PDB entry 1R5U | X-ray diffraction, 4.50 A resolution (low resolution: residue-level contacts below are approximate; hydrogen-bond / salt-bridge calls are withheld) | chains A and H of the 11 polymer chains in the assembly

Chain A:
Name: DNA-directed RNA polymerase II largest subunit
Source organism: Saccharomyces cerevisiae
Notes: EC 2.7.7.6
Reference sequence: P04050 (RPB1_YEAST); residue numbers follow UniProt; this construct covers 1-1733
Amino-acid sequence (1733 residues; numbered 1 to 1733; the number before each row is that of its first residue):
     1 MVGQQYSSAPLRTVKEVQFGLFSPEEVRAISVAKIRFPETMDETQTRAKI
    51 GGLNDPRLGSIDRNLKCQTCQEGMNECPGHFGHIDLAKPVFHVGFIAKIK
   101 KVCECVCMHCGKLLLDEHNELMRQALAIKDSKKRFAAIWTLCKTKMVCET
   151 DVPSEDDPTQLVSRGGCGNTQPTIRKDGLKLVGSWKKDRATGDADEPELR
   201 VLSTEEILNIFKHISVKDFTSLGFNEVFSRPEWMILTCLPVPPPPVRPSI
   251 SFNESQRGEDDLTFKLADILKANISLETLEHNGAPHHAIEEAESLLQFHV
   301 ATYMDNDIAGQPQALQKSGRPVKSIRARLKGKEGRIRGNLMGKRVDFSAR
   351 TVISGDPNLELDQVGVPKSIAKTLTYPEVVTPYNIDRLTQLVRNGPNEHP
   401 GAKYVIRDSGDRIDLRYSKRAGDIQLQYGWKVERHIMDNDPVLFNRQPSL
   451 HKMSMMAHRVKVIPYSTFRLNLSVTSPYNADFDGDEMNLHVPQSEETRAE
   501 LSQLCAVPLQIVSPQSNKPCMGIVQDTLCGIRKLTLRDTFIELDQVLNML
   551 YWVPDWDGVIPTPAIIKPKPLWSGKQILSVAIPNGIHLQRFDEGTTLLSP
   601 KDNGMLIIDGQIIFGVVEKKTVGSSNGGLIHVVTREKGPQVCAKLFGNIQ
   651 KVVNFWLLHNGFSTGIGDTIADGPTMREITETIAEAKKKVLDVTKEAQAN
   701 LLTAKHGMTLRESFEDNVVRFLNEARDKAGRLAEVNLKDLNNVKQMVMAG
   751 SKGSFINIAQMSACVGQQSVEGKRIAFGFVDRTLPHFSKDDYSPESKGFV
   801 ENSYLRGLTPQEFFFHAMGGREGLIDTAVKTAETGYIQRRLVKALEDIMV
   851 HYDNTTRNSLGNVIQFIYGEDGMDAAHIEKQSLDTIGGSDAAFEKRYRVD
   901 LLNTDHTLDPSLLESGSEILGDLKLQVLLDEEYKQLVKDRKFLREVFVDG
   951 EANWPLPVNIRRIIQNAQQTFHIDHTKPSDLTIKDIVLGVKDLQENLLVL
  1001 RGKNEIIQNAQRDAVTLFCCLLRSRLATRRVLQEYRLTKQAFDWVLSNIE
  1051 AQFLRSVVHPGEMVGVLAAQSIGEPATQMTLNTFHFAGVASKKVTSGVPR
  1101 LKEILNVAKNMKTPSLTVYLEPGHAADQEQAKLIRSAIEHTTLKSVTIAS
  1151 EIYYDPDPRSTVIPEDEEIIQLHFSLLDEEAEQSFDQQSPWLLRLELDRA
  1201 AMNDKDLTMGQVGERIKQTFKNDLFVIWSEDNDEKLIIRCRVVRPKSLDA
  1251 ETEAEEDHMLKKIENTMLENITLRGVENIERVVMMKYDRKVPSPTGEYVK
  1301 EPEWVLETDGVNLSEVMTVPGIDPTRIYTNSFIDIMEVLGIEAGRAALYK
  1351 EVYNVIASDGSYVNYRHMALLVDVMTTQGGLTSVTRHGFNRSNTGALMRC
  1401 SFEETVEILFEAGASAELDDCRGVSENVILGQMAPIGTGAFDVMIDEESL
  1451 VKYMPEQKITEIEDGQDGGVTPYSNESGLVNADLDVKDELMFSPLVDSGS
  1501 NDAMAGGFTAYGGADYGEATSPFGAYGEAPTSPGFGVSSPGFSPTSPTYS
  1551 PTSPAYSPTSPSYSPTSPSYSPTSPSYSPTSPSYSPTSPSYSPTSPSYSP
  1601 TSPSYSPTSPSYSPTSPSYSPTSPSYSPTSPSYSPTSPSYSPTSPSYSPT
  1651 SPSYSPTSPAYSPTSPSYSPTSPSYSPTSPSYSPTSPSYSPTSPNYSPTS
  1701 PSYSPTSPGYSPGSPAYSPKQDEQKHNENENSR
Not modelled in the structure: 1, 155-160, 187-198, 250-258, 315-320, 809, 1082-1091, 1177-1186, 1244-1253, 1446-1733
Ion coordination: Zn2+ site 1: C67, C70, H80; Zn2+ site 2: C110, C167; Mg2+: D481, D483, D485
UniProt features mapped onto this chain:
  - region: P248 to D260 (Lid loop), N306 to K323 (Rudder loop), P810 to E822 (Bridging helix)
  - binding site (Zn(2+)): C67, C70, C77, H80, C107, C110, C148, C167
  - binding site (Mg(2+)): D481, D483, D485
  - modified residue: T1471 (Phosphothreonine)
  - cross-link (Glycyl lysine isopeptide (Lys-Gly)): K695 (interchain with G-Cter in ubiquitin), K1246 (interchain with G-Cter in ubiquitin), K1350 (interchain with G-Cter in ubiquitin)

Chain H:
Name: DNA-directed RNA polymerases I, II, and III 14.5 kDa polypeptide
Source organism: Saccharomyces cerevisiae
Notes: EC 2.7.7.6
Reference sequence: P20436 (RPB8_YEAST); residue numbers follow UniProt; this construct covers 1-146
Amino-acid sequence (146 residues; each row starts with the number of its first residue):
     1 MSNTLFDDIFQVSEVDPGRYNKVCRIEAASTTQDQCKLTLDINVELFPVA
    51 AQDSLTVTIASSLNLEDTPANDSSATRSWRPPQAGDRSLADDYDYVMYGT
   101 AYKFEEVSKDLIAVYYSFGGLLMRLEGNYRNLNNLKQENAYLLIRR
Not modelled in the structure: 1, 64-75
UniProt features mapped onto this chain:
  - region: D16 to T39 (Non-specific ssDNA binding)
  - modified residue: S2 (N-acetylserine), T68 (Phosphothreonine)

How chain A and chain H interact:
Contacting residue pairs (54):
  R537(A) with Y20(H); R25(H); D41(H); G120(H); L122(H)
  D538(A) with Y20(H); N21(H); K22(H)
  F540(A) with N43(H); L121(H)
  L543(A) with W79(H)
  V559(A) with S78(H)
  I560(A) with S78(H); W79(H)
  T562(A) with Y98(H)
  P563(A) with W79(H); Y98(H)
  A564(A) with M97(H); Y98(H); F118(H)
  I565(A) with V96(H)
  I566(A) with V96(H); Y141(H)
  K567(A) with N43(H); L46(H); F47(H); D94(H); Y95(H); V96(H)
  P568(A) with D94(H)
  P570(A) with W79(H)
  L571(A) with L46(H)
  W572(A) with W79(H)
  S573(A) with G119(H)
  K575(A) with G119(H); G120(H)
  Q576(A) with G119(H)
  L597(A) with Y102(H); E105(H); Y115(H)
  L598(A) with R25(H); L122(H); R124(H)
  P600(A) with R25(H)
  D602(A) with Y20(H)
  L606(A) with Y102(H)
  I613(A) with Y102(H); S117(H); G120(H)
  K738(A) with R19(H)
  D739(A) with R19(H)
  L740(A) with R19(H)
  D974(A) with K136(H)
  T976(A) with K136(H)
Other interface residues (no listed pair), chain A (37 interface residues in all): G558, P561, K569, S599, K601, I608, F614
Other interface residues (no listed pair), chain H (32 interface residues in all): V23, T39, R77, K103

In short:
37 residues of chain A and 32 residues of chain H are in contact. The Zn2+ site 1 is built by C67(A), C70(A)
and H80(A). Curated annotation (UniProt) lists 8 Zn2+-binding residues and 3 Mg2+-binding residues on chain A.
Here chain A is DNA-directed RNA polymerase II largest subunit and chain H is DNA-directed RNA polymerases I,
II, and III 14.5 kDa polypeptide, both from Saccharomyces cerevisiae. Entry 1R5U (RNA polymerase II tfiib
complex) was determined by X-ray diffraction.
